9B62 - chains A and G of the 7 polymer chains in the assembly; structure by electron microscopy, 2.90 A resolution.

== Chain A ==
Protein: Exportin-1
From: Homo sapiens
UniProt: O14980 (XPO1_HUMAN); residues 1-1071 here = UniProt positions 1-1071
Chain sequence (1074 residues; row label = number of the first residue in the row; numbers below 1 keep their minus sign (Ser-2 is residue -2)):
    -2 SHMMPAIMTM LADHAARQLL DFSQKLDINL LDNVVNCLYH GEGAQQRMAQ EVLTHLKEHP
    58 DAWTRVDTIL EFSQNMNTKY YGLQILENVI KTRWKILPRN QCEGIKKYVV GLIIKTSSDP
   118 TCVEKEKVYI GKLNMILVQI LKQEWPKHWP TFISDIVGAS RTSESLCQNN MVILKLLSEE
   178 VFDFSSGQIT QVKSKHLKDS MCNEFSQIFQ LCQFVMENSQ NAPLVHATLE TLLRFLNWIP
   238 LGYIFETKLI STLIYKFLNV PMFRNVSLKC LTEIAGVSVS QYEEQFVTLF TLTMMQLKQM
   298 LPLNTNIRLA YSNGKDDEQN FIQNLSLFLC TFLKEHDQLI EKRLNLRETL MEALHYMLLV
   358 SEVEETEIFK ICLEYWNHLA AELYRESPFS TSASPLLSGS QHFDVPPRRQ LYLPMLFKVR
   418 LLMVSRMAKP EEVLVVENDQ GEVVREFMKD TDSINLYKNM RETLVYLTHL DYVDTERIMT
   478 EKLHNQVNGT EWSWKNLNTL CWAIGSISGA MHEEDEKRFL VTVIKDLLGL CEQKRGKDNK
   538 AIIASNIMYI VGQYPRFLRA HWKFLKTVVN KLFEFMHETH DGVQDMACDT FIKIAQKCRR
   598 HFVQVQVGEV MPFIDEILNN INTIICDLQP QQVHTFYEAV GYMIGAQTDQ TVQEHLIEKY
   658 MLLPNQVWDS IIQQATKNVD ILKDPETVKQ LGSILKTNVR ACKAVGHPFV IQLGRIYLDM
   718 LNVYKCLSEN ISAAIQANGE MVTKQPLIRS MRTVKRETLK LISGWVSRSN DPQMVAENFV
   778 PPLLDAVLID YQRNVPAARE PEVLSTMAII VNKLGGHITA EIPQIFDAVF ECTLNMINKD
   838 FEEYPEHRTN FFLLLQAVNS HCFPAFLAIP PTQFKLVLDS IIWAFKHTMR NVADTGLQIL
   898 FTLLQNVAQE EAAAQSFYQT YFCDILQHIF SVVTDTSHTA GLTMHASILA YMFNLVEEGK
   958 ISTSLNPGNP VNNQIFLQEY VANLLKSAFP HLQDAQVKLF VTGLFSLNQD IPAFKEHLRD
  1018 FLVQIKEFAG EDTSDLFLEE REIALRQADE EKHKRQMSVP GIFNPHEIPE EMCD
Unresolved in the structure: -2 to 8, 390-400, 1053-1071
Sequence notes: expression tag (-2 to 0)
UniProt features mapped onto this chain:
  - region: Pro411 to Phe414 (Necessary for HTLV-1 Rex multimerization), Val800 to Pro820 (Interaction with HIV-1 Rev)
  - modified residue: Ser391 (Phosphoserine), Lys446 (N6-acetyllysine), Thr448 (Phosphothreonine), Ser450 (Phosphoserine), Tyr454 (Phosphotyrosine), Lys693 (N6-acetyllysine), Ser1031 (Phosphoserine)

== Chain G ==
Protein: Ran GTPase-activating protein 1
From: Homo sapiens
UniProt: P46060 (RAGP1_HUMAN); residues 1-587 here = UniProt positions 1-587
Chain sequence (591 residues; each row starts with the number of its first residue; numbers below 1 keep their minus sign (Gly-3 is residue -3)):
    -3 GSHMMASEDI AKLAETLAKT QVAGGQLSFK GKSLKLNTAE DAKDVIKEIE DFDSLEALRL
    57 EGNTVGVEAA RVIAKALEKK SELKRCHWSD MFTGRLRTEI PPALISLGEG LITAGAQLVE
   117 LDLSDNAFGP DGVQGFEALL KSSACFTLQE LKLNNCGMGI GGGKILAAAL TECHRKSSAQ
   177 GKPLALKVFV AGRNRLENDG ATALAEAFRV IGTLEEVHMP QNGINHPGIT ALAQAFAVNP
   237 LLRVINLNDN TFTEKGAVAM AETLKTLRQV EVINFGDCLV RSKGAVAIAD AIRGGLPKLK
   297 ELNLSFCEIK RDAALAVAEA MADKAELEKL DLNGNTLGEE GCEQLQEVLE GFNMAKVLAS
   357 LSDDEDEEEE EEGEEEEEEA EEEEEEDEEE EEEEEEEEEE EPQQRGQGEK SATPSRKILD
   417 PNTGEPAPVL SSPPPADVST FLAFPSPEKL LRLGPKSSVL IAQQTDTSDP EKVVSAFLKV
   477 SSVFKDEATV RMAVQDAVDA LMQKAFNSSS FNSNTFLTRL LVHMGLLKSE DKVKAIANLY
   537 GPLMALNHMV QQDYFPKALA PLLLAFVTKP NSALESCSFA RHSLLQTLYK V
Unresolved in the structure: -3 to 1, 363-431
Sequence notes: expression tag (-3 to 0)
UniProt features mapped onto this chain:
  - motif: Leu523 to Glu526 (SUMO conjugation)
  - site (Hydrophobic interaction with UBE2I): Phe562, Lys565
  - modified residue: Ala2 (N-acetylalanine), Ser24 (Phosphoserine), Ser301 (Phosphoserine), Ser358 (Phosphoserine), Thr409 (Phosphothreonine), Ser428 (Phosphoserine), Ser435 (Phosphoserine), Thr436 (Phosphothreonine), Ser442 (Phosphoserine), Lys524 (N6-acetyllysine)
  - cross-link (Glycyl lysine isopeptide (Lys-Gly)): Lys8 (interchain with G-Cter in SUMO1), Lys15 (interchain with G-Cter in SUMO2), Lys279 (interchain with G-Cter in SUMO2), Lys452 (interchain with G-Cter in SUMO2), Lys524 (interchain with G-Cter in SUMO1), Lys586 (interchain with G-Cter in SUMO2)
Reported in the primary citation:
  - mutagenesis - I6A/L9A/L13A/T16A: decreased localization
  - post-translational modification sites: Lys524

== Chain A / chain G interface ==
Contacting residue pairs (55; chain A residue first):
  Lys245(A) with Ala561(G), hydrogen bond (side chain-backbone); Thr564(G), hydrogen bond
  Ser248(A) with Thr564(G); Tyr585(G)
  Thr249(A) with Tyr585(G)
  Tyr252(A) with His578(G); Leu581(G); Gln582(G); Tyr585(G), hydrophobic
  Lys253(A) with Tyr585(G)
  Glu281(A) with Pro566(G)
  Val284(A) with Glu571(G)
  Thr285(A) with Pro566(G); Arg577(G)
  Met292(A) with Phe575(G), hydrophobic; His578(G)
  Gln293(A) with His578(G), hydrogen bond; Gln582(G), hydrogen bond
  Gln296(A) with His578(G), hydrogen bond; Gln582(G)
  Arg340(A) with Glu571(G)
  Asn342(A) with Ser568(G); Glu571(G), hydrogen bond; Ser572(G), hydrogen bond
  Leu343(A) with Glu571(G)
  Lys514(A) with Ala2(G); Ile6(G)
  Val518(A) with Ile6(G), hydrophobic
  Ile521(A) with Leu9(G), hydrophobic
  Lys522(A) with Leu9(G)
  Leu525(A) with Leu9(G), hydrophobic; Thr12(G); Thr16(G)
  Glu529(A) with Gln22(G); Arg55(G), salt bridge
  Arg532(A) with Ser24(G), hydrogen bond (side chain-backbone); Phe25(G); Lys28(G); Glu44(G), salt bridge
  Lys534(A) with Val18(G); Ala19(G)
  Lys537(A) with Gln17(G); Val18(G)
  Ala538(A) with Val18(G)
  Phe554(A) with Ile6(G), hydrophobic
  His558(A) with Ile6(G)
  Phe561(A) with Leu9(G), hydrophobic; Leu13(G), hydrophobic
  Thr564(A) with Ala10(G); Ala14(G)
  Val565(A) with Leu13(G), hydrophobic
  Lys568(A) with Leu13(G); Ala14(G); Thr16(G), hydrogen bond (side chain-backbone)
  Phe572(A) with Val18(G), hydrophobic
Also at the interface, not in a pair above, chain A (36 interface residues in all): Gln282, Leu289, Ala541, Met545, Glu575
Also at the interface, not in a pair above, chain G (33 interface residues in all): Asp5, Leu23, Lys565, Ser574
The authors on this interface:
  - pairs named by the authors: Lys568(A)-Ala14(G) (hydrogen bond), Lys568(A)-Thr16(G) (hydrogen bond)
  - interface residues, chain A: Lys245(A)
  - interface residues, chain G: Ile6(G), Leu9(G), Leu13(G), Thr16(G), Val18(G), Pro557(G)

== Overview ==
36 residues of chain A and 33 residues of chain G are in contact; the contacts include 9 hydrogen bonds and 2
salt bridges. Polar contacts include Glu529(A)-Arg55(G), Arg532(A)-Glu44(G) and Lys245(A)-Ala561(G). The paper
describes hydrogen bonds between Lys568(A) and Ala14(G) and Lys568(A) and Thr16(G). The paper reports that
I6A/L9A/L13A/T16A of chain G reduce localization; interface residues Lys245(A) and Ile6(G) among others.
Chain A is Exportin-1 and chain G is Ran GTPase-activating protein 1, both from Homo sapiens; the structure,
Human RANBP2/RAN(GTP)/RANGAP1-SUMO1/UBC9/CRM1/RAN(GTP) - composite map and model, was determined by electron
microscopy.
